PDB entry 6DFX | X-ray diffraction, 2.03 A resolution | chains A and B of the 4 polymer chains in the assembly

== Chain A ==
Name: MHC class II HLA-DQ-alpha chain
From: Homo sapiens
UniProt: Q30069 (Q30069_HUMAN); the construct lacks a stretch of the UniProt sequence, so the offset changes along the chain: 1-9 = UniProt 3-11; 10-181 = UniProt 13-184
Amino-acid sequence (188 residues; row label = number of the first residue in the row):
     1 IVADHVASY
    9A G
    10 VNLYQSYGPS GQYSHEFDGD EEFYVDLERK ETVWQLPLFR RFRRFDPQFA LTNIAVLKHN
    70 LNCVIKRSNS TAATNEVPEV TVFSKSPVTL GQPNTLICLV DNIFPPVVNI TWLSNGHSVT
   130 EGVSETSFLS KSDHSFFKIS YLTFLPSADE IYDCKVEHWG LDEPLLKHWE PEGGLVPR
Disordered / not traced: 180-187
Differences from the reference sequence: conflict Cys72 (Ile75 in Q30069); expression tag (182-187)
Disulfide bonds: Cys107-Cys163
Covalently attached groups: N-acetylglucosamine (NAG) linked to Asn118

== Chain B ==
Name: MHC class II antigen
From: Homo sapiens
UniProt: U3PYM0 (U3PYM0_HUMAN); residues 3-191 here correspond to UniProt positions 35-223 (UniProt number = residue number + 32)
Amino-acid sequence (221 residues; numbered -27 to 197; 4 numbers in that range are skipped by the numbering (no residue carries them; nothing is unmodelled there); the number before each row is that of its first residue; numbers below 1 keep their minus sign (Val-27 is residue -27)):
   -27 VEELYLVAGE EGCGGGGSL
    -4 VGGSGGGSPE DFVYQFKGMC YFTNGTERVR LVTRYIYNRE EYARFDSDVG VYRAVTPLGP
    56 PAAEYWNSQK EVLERTRAEL DTVCRHNYQL ELRTTLQRRV EPTVTISPSR TEALNHHNLL
   116 VCSVTDFYPA QIKVRWFRND QEETTGVVST PLIRNGDWTF QILVMLEMTP QRGDVYTCHV
   176 EHPSLQNPII VEWRAQGGLV PR
Disordered / not traced: -4 to 1, 106-113, 191-197
Differences from the reference sequence: expression tag (-27 to -9, -4 to 2, 192-197)
Disulfide bonds: Cys15-Cys79, Cys117-Cys173

== How chain A and chain B interact ==
Contacting residue pairs (161; chain A residue first):
  Ile1(A) with Tyr16(B), hydrophobic; Arg25(B); Arg29(B)
  Ala3(A) with Tyr16(B), hydrophobic; Phe17(B); Thr18(B)
  Asp4(A) with Phe17(B), hydrogen bond (backbone-backbone); Thr18(B), hydrogen bond (backbone-side chain); Asn19(B), hydrogen bond (side chain-backbone)
  His5(A) with Cys15(B); Tyr16(B); Phe17(B), hydrogen bond (backbone-backbone); Leu91(B)
  Val6(A) with Met14(B), hydrophobic; Cys15(B); Tyr16(B), hydrophobic
  Ala7(A) with Gly13(B); Met14(B); Cys15(B), hydrogen bond (backbone-backbone)
  Ser8(A) with Gly13(B); Met14(B)
  Tyr9(A) with Tyr-23(B); Leu-22(B), hydrogen bond (backbone-backbone); Gly13(B), hydrogen bond (backbone-backbone); Cys15(B), hydrophobic; Asn82(B); Glu86(B), hydrogen bond
  Gly9A(A) with Phe11(B); Lys12(B); Gly13(B), hydrogen bond (backbone-backbone)
  Val10(A) with Phe11(B)
  Asn11(A) with Gln10(B); Phe11(B), hydrogen bond (backbone-backbone)
  Leu12(A) with Val8(B), hydrophobic; Tyr9(B)
  Tyr13(A) with Val8(B); Tyr9(B), hydrogen bond (backbone-backbone)
  Gln14(A) with Asp6(B), hydrogen bond; Phe7(B)
  Ser15(A) with Leu-9(B); Asp6(B), hydrogen bond (backbone-side chain); Phe7(B), hydrogen bond (backbone-backbone)
  Tyr16(A) with Ser3(B); Glu5(B); Asp6(B), hydrogen bond (backbone-side chain)
  Tyr22(A) with Tyr-23(B)
  His24(A) with Leu-24(B); Tyr-23(B)
  Phe26(A) with Glu86(B); Thr90(B); Trp153(B)
  Asp27(A) with Arg149(B), hydrogen bond (backbone-side chain)
  Gly28(A) with Arg149(B), hydrogen bond (backbone-side chain)
  Asp29(A) with Tyr123(B); Arg149(B), salt bridge; Trp153(B)
  Glu30(A) with Trp153(B), hydrogen bond (backbone-side chain)
  Glu31(A) with Glu86(B); Thr90(B); Trp153(B)
  Trp43(A) with Glu-25(B)
  Leu45(A) with Arg93(B); Trp153(B), hydrophobic
  Leu47(A) with Thr89(B)
  Phe48(A) with Thr89(B); Thr90(B); Trp153(B), hydrophobic
  Arg52(A) with Glu-25(B), salt bridge; Glu86(B), salt bridge; Thr89(B), hydrogen bond; Thr90(B), hydrogen bond
  Arg53(A) with Glu-26(B); Glu-25(B), hydrogen bond (backbone-backbone)
  Phe54(A) with Glu-25(B); Tyr-23(B), hydrophobic
  Phe58(A) with Glu-25(B); Tyr-23(B), hydrophobic
  Asn62(A) with Tyr-23(B); Leu-22(B), hydrogen bond (side chain-backbone); Val-21(B); Ala-20(B), hydrogen bond (side chain-backbone)
  Val65(A) with Ala-20(B); Gly-19(B); Glu-18(B)
  Leu66(A) with Ala-20(B), hydrophobic; Tyr9(B), hydrophobic; Phe11(B), hydrophobic
  His68(A) with Glu-17(B), hydrogen bond (side chain-backbone); Cys-15(B)
  Asn69(A) with Gly-19(B), hydrogen bond (side chain-backbone); Glu-18(B); Glu-17(B), hydrogen bond (side chain-backbone); Tyr9(B), hydrogen bond
  Leu70(A) with Leu-9(B), hydrophobic; Phe7(B); Tyr9(B), hydrophobic; Tyr32(B), hydrophobic
  Asn71(A) with Gly-11(B); Ser-10(B); Leu-9(B), hydrogen bond (side chain-backbone)
  Cys72(A) with Glu-17(B); Cys-15(B), disulfide
  Val73(A) with Glu-17(B); Tyr32(B), hydrophobic; Tyr37(B)
  Ile74(A) with Leu-9(B), hydrophobic; Tyr32(B)
  Lys75(A) with Gly-14(B); Gly-13(B); Gly-12(B)
  Arg76(A) with Glu-17(B), salt bridge; Tyr37(B); Leu53(B), hydrogen bond (side chain-backbone); Pro56(B)
  Ser77(A) with Leu53(B)
  Ser79(A) with Phe7(B); Tyr32(B)
  Thr80(A) with Phe7(B); Tyr32(B), hydrogen bond (backbone-side chain); Asn33(B), hydrogen bond (backbone-side chain)
  Ala81(A) with Asp6(B); Phe7(B); Asn33(B)
  Ala82(A) with Asp6(B), hydrogen bond (backbone-backbone); Asn33(B)
  Glu85(A) with Arg34(B), salt bridge
  Phe92(A) with Ile148(B), hydrophobic; Asn150(B); Gln156(B)
  Ser93(A) with Gln156(B), hydrogen bond (backbone-side chain)
  Lys94(A) with Thr120(B); Asp121(B), salt bridge; Asp152(B), salt bridge; Thr154(B), hydrogen bond; Gln156(B), hydrogen bond (backbone-side chain)
  Pro96(A) with Ser118(B)
  Ile106(A) with Asn150(B)
  Phe113(A) with Val8(B), hydrophobic; Gln10(B); Asn33(B); Arg34(B)
  Pro114(A) with Asp6(B)
  Val116(A) with Asp6(B)
  Ser139(A) with Lys12(B)
  Lys140(A) with Lys12(B), hydrogen bond (backbone-side chain)
  Asp142(A) with Arg34(B), salt bridge
  His143(A) with Gln10(B), hydrogen bond (backbone-side chain); Lys12(B), hydrogen bond; Ile31(B); Arg34(B); Glu36(B), salt bridge
  Ser144(A) with Arg34(B)
  Phe145(A) with Gln10(B)
  Ile148(A) with Asn150(B); Gly151(B)
  Tyr150(A) with Asn150(B), hydrogen bond (side chain-backbone); Gly151(B), hydrogen bond (side chain-backbone); Asp152(B)
  Trp168(A) with Pro4(B); Asp6(B)
  Glu179(A) with Arg105(B), salt bridge
Other interface residues (no listed pair), chain A (76 interface residues in all): Val2, Gln44, Phe51, Thr61, Ser95, Pro115, Thr135, Phe146
Other interface residues (no listed pair), chain B (70 interface residues in all): Val27, Tyr30, Ala57, Cys79, Tyr83, Leu85, Thr100
Cross-chain cystine bridges: Cys72(A)-Cys-15(B)

== Summary ==
76 residues of chain A face 70 of chain B across their interface; the contacts include 1 disulfide bond, 40
hydrogen bonds and 10 salt bridges. Polar pairs include Asp29(A)-Arg149(B), Arg52(A)-Glu-25(B) and
Arg52(A)-Glu86(B).
Here chain A is MHC class II HLA-DQ-alpha chain and chain B is MHC class II antigen, both from Homo sapiens.
Entry 6DFX (human diabetogenic TCR T1D3 in complex with DQ8-p8E9E peptide) was determined by X-ray diffraction
(same publication as 6DFQ, 6DFS, 6DFV and 6DFW).
